Entry 9K41 (electron microscopy, 2.81 A resolution); this record covers chains F and J of the 10 polymer chains in the assembly.

# Chain F
Molecule: Histone H4
Source organism: Arabidopsis thaliana
UniProtKB: P59259 (H4_ARATH); residues 0-102 here correspond to UniProt positions 1-103 (UniProt number = residue number + 1)
Sequence (103 residues; row label = number of the first residue in the row; numbering starts at 0):
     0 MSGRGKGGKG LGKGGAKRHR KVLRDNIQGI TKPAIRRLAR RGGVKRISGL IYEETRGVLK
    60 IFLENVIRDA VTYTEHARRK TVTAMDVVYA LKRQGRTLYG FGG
Not modelled in the structure: 0-21, 102
Curated features (UniProtKB/Swiss-Prot):
  - DNA-binding region: Lys16 to Lys20

# Chain J
Molecule: 15.2.2 DNA
Sequence (147 nucleotides; each row starts with the number of its first residue; numbers below 1 keep their minus sign (DT-73 is residue -73)):
   -73 TTAATGCTTG TGCCTTTATT AAAGAGGAAA GTTGCGGTGG ATTAAAGCAC CATCGTGCGG
   -13 AGAATACGAT AAGGCTCTTG CTTCATTTGA AGTTATTGAC AGTTGAATCG AGCCGCTCAA
    47 TTGGTCAATT ATGGAGTCAA TAAAGGT
Not modelled in the structure: -73, 73

# Interface between chain F and chain J
Contacting residue pairs - 7 pairs, chain F then chain J:
  Thr30(F) - DA-13(J)  phosphate contact
  Thr30(F) - DG-12(J)  phosphate contact
  Pro32(F) - DA-13(J)  phosphate contact
  Pro32(F) - DG-12(J)  phosphate contact
  Arg36(F) - DA-13(J)  salt bridge to the phosphate
  Arg45(F) - DT-4(J)  sugar contact
  Arg77(F) - DA-33(J)  salt bridge to the phosphate
Interface residues without a listed pair, chain F (7 interface residues in all): Lys31, Thr80
Interface residues without a listed pair, chain J (5 interface residues in all): DC-24

# In short
The interface between chain F and chain J involves 7 residues on one side and 5 on the other, with 2 salt
bridges. Polar contacts include Arg36(F)-DA-13(J) and Arg77(F)-DA-33(J). From UniProt: a DNA-binding region on
chain F.
Chain F is Histone H4 (Arabidopsis thaliana) and chain J is 15.2.2 DNA; the structure, Cryo-EM structure of
Arabidopsis thaliana H2A.W-nucleosome with Arabidopsis native 147bp DNA 15.2.2 (C2 symmetry), was determined
by electron microscopy together with 9K40 and 9K42 from the same study.
